PDB entry 1UZF | X-ray diffraction, 2.00 A resolution | chain A

[Chain A]
Name: Angiotensin converting enzyme
Source organism: Homo sapiens
Notes: EC 3.2.1.-, 3.4.15.1; fragment: extracellular domain, residues 68-656
Reference sequence: P22966 (ACET_HUMAN); residues 37-625 here correspond to UniProt positions 68-656 (UniProt number = residue number + 31)
Chain sequence (589 residues; numbered 37 to 625; the number before each row is that of its first residue):
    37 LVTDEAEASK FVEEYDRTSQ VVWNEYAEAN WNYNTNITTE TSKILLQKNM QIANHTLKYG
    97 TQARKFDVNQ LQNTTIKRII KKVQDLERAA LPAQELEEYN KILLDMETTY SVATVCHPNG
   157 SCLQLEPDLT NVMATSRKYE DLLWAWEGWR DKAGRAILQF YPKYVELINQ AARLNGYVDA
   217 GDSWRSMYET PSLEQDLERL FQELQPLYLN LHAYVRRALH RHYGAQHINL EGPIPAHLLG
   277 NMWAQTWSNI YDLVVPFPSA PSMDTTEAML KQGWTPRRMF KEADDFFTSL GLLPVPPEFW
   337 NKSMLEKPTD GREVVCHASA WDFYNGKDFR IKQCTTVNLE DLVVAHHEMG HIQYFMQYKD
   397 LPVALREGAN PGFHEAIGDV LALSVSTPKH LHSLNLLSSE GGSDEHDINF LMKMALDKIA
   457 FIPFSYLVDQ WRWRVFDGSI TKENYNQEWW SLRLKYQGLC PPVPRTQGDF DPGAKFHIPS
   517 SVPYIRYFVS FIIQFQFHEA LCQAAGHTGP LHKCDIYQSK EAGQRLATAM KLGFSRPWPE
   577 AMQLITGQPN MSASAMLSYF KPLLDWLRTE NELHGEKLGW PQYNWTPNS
Unresolved in the structure: 37-39, 435-438, 619-625
Disulfide bonds: C152-C158, C352-C370, C538-C550
Glycans and other covalent adducts: N-acetylglucosamine (NAG) linked to N72, N109
Metal / ion sites: Zn2+: H383, H387, E411 (together with MCO)
Small-molecule neighbours: MCO (1-(3-mercapto-2-methyl-propionyl)-pyrrolidine-2-carboxylic acid): Q281, H353, A354, S355, H383, E384, H387, E411, F457, K511, H513, Y520, Y523
What the authors report for this chain:
  - binding site for MCO: Q281, H353, E384, K511, H513, Y520
  - Zn2+ coordination: H383, H387, E411
  - binding site for chloride ion: R186, Y224, W485, R489, R522

[Overview]
Ligands of chain A: compound MCO. N-acetylglucosamine is covalently linked to N72 and N109. H383, H387 and
E411 coordinate Zn2+. The paper reports a binding site for MCO at Q281, H353 and E384 among others; a binding
site for chloride ion at R186, Y224 and W485 among others.
Chain A is Angiotensin converting enzyme (Homo sapiens); the structure, Complex of the anti-hypertensive drug
captopril an the human testicular angiotensin I-converting enzyme, was determined by X-ray diffraction (same
publication as 1UZE).
